4RI2 - chains A and B; structure by X-ray diffraction, 2.35 A resolution.

# Chain A (and B)
Protein: Photosystem II 22 kDa protein, chloroplastic
Organism: Spinacia oleracea
Notes: chain B of this document is another copy of the same molecule, construct and numbering; everything in this record applies to it too
Reference sequence: Q02060 (PSBS_SPIOL); residues 1-212 here correspond to UniProt positions 63-274 (UniProt number = residue number + 62)
Amino-acid sequence (212 residues; each row starts with the number of its first residue):
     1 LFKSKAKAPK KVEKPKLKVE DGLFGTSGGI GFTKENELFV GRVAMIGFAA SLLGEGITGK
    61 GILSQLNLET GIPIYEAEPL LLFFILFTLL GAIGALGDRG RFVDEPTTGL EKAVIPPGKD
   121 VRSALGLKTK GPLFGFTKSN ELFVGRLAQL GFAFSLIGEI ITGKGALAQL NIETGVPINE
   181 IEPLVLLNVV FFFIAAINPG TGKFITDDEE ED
Not modelled in the structure: 1-5, 108-133, 209-212 (chain B: 1-16, 107-133, 207-212)
Ligand contacts: chlorophyll a (CLA): Leu170, Glu173, Thr174

# Chain A / chain B interface
Contacting residue pairs - 64 pairs, chain A then chain B:
  Lys18(A) - Val103(B)
  Lys18(A) - Asp104(B)  salt bridge
  Val19(A) - Phe102(B)
  Val19(A) - Val103(B)  hydrophobic
  Glu20(A) - Phe102(B)  hydrogen bond (backbone-backbone)
  Glu20(A) - Val103(B)
  Glu20(A) - Asp104(B)
  Glu20(A) - Thr137(B)
  Glu20(A) - Ser139(B)  hydrogen bond (backbone-side chain)
  Phe24(A) - Asn140(B)  hydrogen bond (backbone-side chain)
  Phe24(A) - Phe143(B)
  Gly25(A) - Ser139(B)
  Gly25(A) - Phe143(B)
  Ser27(A) - Asp104(B)  hydrogen bond
  Pro73(A) - Ile172(B)
  Pro73(A) - Glu173(B)
  Ile74(A) - Glu173(B)  hydrogen bond (backbone-side chain)
  Tyr75(A) - Glu173(B)  hydrogen bond (backbone-backbone)
  Tyr75(A) - Thr174(B)
  Tyr75(A) - Gly175(B)
  Leu89(A) - Phe154(B)  hydrophobic
  Ala92(A) - Ile93(B)
  Ile93(A) - Ala92(B)
  Ile93(A) - Phe143(B)
  Ile93(A) - Arg146(B)  hydrogen bond (backbone-side chain)
  Ile93(A) - Leu147(B)  hydrophobic
  Ile93(A) - Leu150(B)  hydrophobic
  Gly94(A) - Phe143(B)
  Ala95(A) - Phe143(B)
  Arg101(A) - Val19(B)
  Arg101(A) - Arg101(B)
  Phe102(A) - Val19(B)
  Phe102(A) - Glu20(B)  hydrogen bond (backbone-backbone)
  Val103(A) - Lys18(B)
  Val103(A) - Glu20(B)
  Asp104(A) - Lys18(B)  hydrogen bond (backbone-backbone)
  Asp104(A) - Glu20(B)  hydrogen bond (backbone-side chain)
  Asp104(A) - Ser27(B)  hydrogen bond
  Thr137(A) - Glu20(B)
  Lys138(A) - Glu20(B)
  Ser139(A) - Glu20(B)  hydrogen bond (side chain-backbone)
  Ser139(A) - Gly25(B)
  Asn140(A) - Phe24(B)  hydrogen bond (side chain-backbone)
  Phe143(A) - Phe24(B)
  Phe143(A) - Gly25(B)
  Phe143(A) - Ile93(B)
  Phe143(A) - Gly94(B)
  Phe143(A) - Ala95(B)
  Arg146(A) - Ile93(B)  hydrogen bond (side chain-backbone)
  Leu147(A) - Leu90(B)  hydrophobic
  Leu147(A) - Ile93(B)  hydrophobic
  Leu150(A) - Ile93(B)  hydrophobic
  Leu150(A) - Leu150(B)  hydrophobic
  Phe154(A) - Leu89(B)  hydrophobic
  Phe154(A) - Phe154(B)  hydrophobic
  Ile157(A) - Phe154(B)  hydrophobic
  Ile161(A) - Glu173(B)
  Ile172(A) - Pro73(B)
  Glu173(A) - Pro73(B)
  Glu173(A) - Ile74(B)  hydrogen bond (side chain-backbone)
  Glu173(A) - Tyr75(B)  hydrogen bond (backbone-backbone)
  Glu173(A) - Ile161(B)
  Thr174(A) - Tyr75(B)
  Gly175(A) - Tyr75(B)
Other interface residues (no listed pair), chain A (40 interface residues in all): Leu17, Thr26, Ile72, Leu90, Asp98, Thr201, Gly202
Other interface residues (no listed pair), chain B (40 interface residues in all): Leu17, Gly22, Thr26, Asp98, Lys138, Ile157, Thr201, Gly202

# In short
Chain A and chain B each contribute 40 residues to their interface, with 16 hydrogen bonds and 1 salt bridge.
Polar pairs include Lys18(A)-Asp104(B), Glu20(A)-Ser139(B) and Phe24(A)-Asn140(B). Ligands of chain A:
chlorophyll a.
Chain A and chain B are both Photosystem II 22 kDa protein, chloroplastic (Spinacia oleracea); the structure,
Crystal structure of the photoprotective protein PsbS from spinach, was determined by X-ray diffraction
together with 4RI3 from the same study.
